3JC9 - chains Na and Nb of the 79 polymer chains in the assembly; structure by electron microscopy.

[Chain Na (and Nb)]
Molecule: PilN
From: Myxococcus xanthus DK 1622
Notes: chain Nb of this document is another copy of the same molecule, construct and numbering; everything in this record applies to it too
UniProtKB: Q306N5 (Q306N5_MYXXD); residue numbers follow UniProt; this construct covers 1-225
Sequence (225 residues; row label = number of the first residue in the row):
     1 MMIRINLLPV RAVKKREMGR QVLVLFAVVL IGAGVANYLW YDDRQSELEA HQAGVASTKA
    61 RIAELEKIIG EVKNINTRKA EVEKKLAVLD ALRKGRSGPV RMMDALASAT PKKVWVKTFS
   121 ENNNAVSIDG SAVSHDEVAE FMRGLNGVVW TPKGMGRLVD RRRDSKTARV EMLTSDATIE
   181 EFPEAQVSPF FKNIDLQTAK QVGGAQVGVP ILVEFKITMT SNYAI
Not modelled in the structure: 224-225

[Chain Na / chain Nb interface]
Contacting residue pairs (8):
  Gln-186(Na) / Gln-201(Nb)
  Val-187(Na) / Val-202(Nb)
  Val-187(Na) / Gly-203(Nb)
  Pro-189(Na) / Met-172(Nb)
  Tyr-223(Na) / Ser-165(Nb)
  Tyr-223(Na) / Thr-167(Nb)
  Tyr-223(Na) / Ala-168(Nb)
  Tyr-223(Na) / Arg-169(Nb)
Interface residues without a listed pair, chain Na (5 interface residues in all): Asn-222
Interface residues without a listed pair, chain Nb (10 interface residues in all): Glu-171, Gly-204

[Overview]
The interface between chain Na and chain Nb involves 5 residues on one side and 10 on the other.
Chain Na and chain Nb are both PilN (Myxococcus xanthus DK 1622); the structure, Architectural model of the
type IVa pilus machine in a non-piliated state, was determined by electron microscopy, deposited together with
3JC8.
